Entry 9FGN (electron microscopy, 2.64 A resolution); this record covers chains C and D of the 4 polymer chains in the assembly.

== Chain C ==
Protein: Capsid protein VP3
From: Coxsackievirus A9
UniProt: P21404 (POLG_CXA9); residues 2-237 here correspond to UniProt positions 332-567 (UniProt number = residue number + 330)
Chain sequence (236 residues; row label = number of the first residue in the row):
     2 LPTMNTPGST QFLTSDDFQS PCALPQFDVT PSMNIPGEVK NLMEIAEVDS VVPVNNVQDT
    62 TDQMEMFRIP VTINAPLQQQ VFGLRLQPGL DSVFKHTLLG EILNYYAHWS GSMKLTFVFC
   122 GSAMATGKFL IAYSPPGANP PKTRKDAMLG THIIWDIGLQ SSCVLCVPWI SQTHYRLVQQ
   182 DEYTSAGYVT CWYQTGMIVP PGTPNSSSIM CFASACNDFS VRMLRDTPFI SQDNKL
Curated features (UniProtKB/Swiss-Prot):
  - region: Lys-236, Leu-237 (Amphipathic alpha-helix)

== Chain D ==
Protein: Capsid protein VP4
From: Coxsackievirus A9
UniProt: P21404 (POLG_CXA9); residue numbers follow UniProt; this construct covers 2-68
Chain sequence (67 residues; row label = number of the first residue in the row):
     2 GAQVSTQKTG AHETSLSAAG NSIIHYTNIN YYKDAASNSA NRQDFTQDPS KFTEPVKDVM
    62 IKSLPAL
Disordered / not traced: 15-24
Curated features (UniProtKB/Swiss-Prot):
  - lipidation: Gly-2 (N-myristoyl glycine)

== Interface between chain C and chain D ==
Residue-residue contacts (27; chain C residue first):
  Asp-18(C) / Ala-41(D)
  Asp-18(C) / Arg-43(D)  salt bridge
  Gln-20(C) / Ile-30(D)  hydrogen bond (side chain-backbone)
  Gln-20(C) / Asn-31(D)
  Gln-20(C) / Tyr-32(D)  hydrogen bond (side chain-backbone)
  Gln-20(C) / Tyr-33(D)
  Gln-20(C) / Ser-38(D)
  Ser-21(C) / Ser-38(D)  hydrogen bond (backbone-side chain)
  Pro-22(C) / Tyr-33(D)  hydrophobic
  Pro-22(C) / Ser-38(D)
  Cys-23(C) / Asp-35(D)
  Cys-23(C) / Ser-38(D)
  Pro-26(C) / Asp-35(D)
  Gln-27(C) / Asp-35(D)  hydrogen bond (backbone-side chain)
  Gly-38(C) / Phe-53(D)
  Glu-39(C) / Lys-52(D)
  Glu-39(C) / Phe-53(D)
  Lys-41(C) / Asp-45(D)  salt bridge
  Lys-41(C) / Thr-47(D)
  Glu-45(C) / Gln-48(D)
  Glu-45(C) / Asp-49(D)  hydrogen bond (side chain-backbone)
  Glu-45(C) / Pro-50(D)
  Glu-45(C) / Phe-53(D)
  Val-49(C) / Phe-53(D)  hydrophobic
  Gln-161(C) / Pro-66(D)
  Gln-161(C) / Ala-67(D)
  Gln-161(C) / Leu-68(D)
Other interface residues (no listed pair), chain C (17 interface residues in all): Leu-25, Val-40, Asn-42, Glu-48
Other interface residues (no listed pair), chain D (23 interface residues in all): Asn-29, Lys-34, Ala-37, Ser-40, Thr-54

== Overview ==
17 residues of chain C and 23 residues of chain D are in contact; the contacts include 5 hydrogen bonds and 2
salt bridges. Polar pairs include Asp-18(C)/Arg-43(D), Lys-41(C)/Asp-45(D) and Gln-20(C)/Ile-30(D).
Here chain C is Capsid protein VP3 and chain D is Capsid protein VP4, both from Coxsackievirus A9. Entry 9FGN
(Coxsackievirus A9 bound with compound 18 (CL304)) was determined by electron microscopy (same publication as
8S7J, 9EXI, 9FA9, 9FCZ, 9FO2, 9FO5 and 9FP5).
